PDB entry 7PI6 | X-ray diffraction, 2.60 A resolution | chains A and B

# Chain A
Protein: 65 kDa invariant surface glycoprotein
Organism: Trypanosoma brucei brucei (strain 927/4 GUTat10.1)
UniProt: Q587F5 (Q587F5_TRYB2); residues 24-385 here = UniProt positions 24-385
Chain sequence (400 residues; each row starts with the number of its first residue):
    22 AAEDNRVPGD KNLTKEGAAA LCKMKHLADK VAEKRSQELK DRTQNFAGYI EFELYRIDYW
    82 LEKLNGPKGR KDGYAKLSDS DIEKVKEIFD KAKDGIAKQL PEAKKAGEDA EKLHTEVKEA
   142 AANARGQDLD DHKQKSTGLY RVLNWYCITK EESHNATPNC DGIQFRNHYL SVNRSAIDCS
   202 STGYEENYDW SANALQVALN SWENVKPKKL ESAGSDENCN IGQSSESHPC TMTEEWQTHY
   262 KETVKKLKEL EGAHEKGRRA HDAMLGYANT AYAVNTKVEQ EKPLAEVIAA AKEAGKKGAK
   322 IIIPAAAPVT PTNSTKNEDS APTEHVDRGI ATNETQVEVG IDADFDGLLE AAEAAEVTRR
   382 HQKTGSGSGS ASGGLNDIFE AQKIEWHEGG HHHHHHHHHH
Disordered / not traced: 22-26, 87-93, 155-195, 230-250, 317-421
Differences from the reference sequence: expression tag (22-23, 386-421); conflict N33 (Lys in Q587F5), K55 (Glu in Q587F5), D111 (Asn in Q587F5), 25 further conflict positions vs the reference (Q587F5) not listed
Cystine bridges: C43-C200

# Chain B
Protein: Complement C3dg fragment
Organism: Homo sapiens
UniProt: P01024 (CO3_HUMAN); residues 996-1287 here = UniProt positions 996-1287
Chain sequence (293 residues; row label = number of the first residue in the row):
   995 GDAERLKHLI VTPSGAGEQN MIGMTPTVIA VHYLDETEQW EKFGLEKRQG ALELIKKGYT
  1055 QQLAFRQPSS AFAAFVKRAP STWLTAYVVK VFSLAVNLIA IDSQVLCGAV KWLILEKQKP
  1115 DGVFQEDAPV IHQEMIGGLR NNNEKDMALT AFVLISLQEA KDICEEQVNS LPGSITKAGD
  1175 FLEANYMNLQ RSYTVAIAGY ALAQMGRLKG PLLNKFLTTA KDKNRWEDPG KQLYNVEATS
  1235 YALLALLQLK DFDFVPPVVR WLNEQRYYGG GYGSTQATFM VFQALAQYQK DAP
Disordered / not traced: 995, 1286-1287
Differences from the reference sequence: expression tag (995); conflict A1010 (Cys in P01024)
Cystine bridges: C1101-C1158
Swiss-Prot annotation at these positions:
  - natural variant: R1042 (R1042L: In AHUS5), A1094 (A1094V: In AHUS5), D1115 (D1115N: In AHUS5), C1158 (C1158W: In AHUS5), Q1161 (Q1161K: In AHUS5)
  - mutagenesis: D1029 (D1029A: Minor effect on binding of C3d to CR2), E1030 (E1030A: Impaired binding of C3d to CR2), E1032 (E1032A: Impaired binding of C3d to CR2), E1035 (E1035A: No effect on binding of C3d to CR2), R1042 (R1042M: Impaired binding of C3d to CR2), I1108 to L1109 (Impaired binding of C3d to CR2; when associated with A-1163), E1110 (E1110A: No effect on binding of C3d to CR2), D1115 (D1115A: No effect on binding of C3d to CR2), D1121 (D1121A: No effect on binding of C3d to CR2), D1140 (D1140A: No effect on binding of C3d to CR2), E1153 (E1153A: Impaired binding of C3d to CR2), D1156 (D1156A: Impaired binding of C3d to CR2), 4 further mutagenesis entries in UniProt
From the paper describing this entry:
  - mutagenesis - L1046R, I1125N: unchanged binding to 65 kDa invariant surface glycoprotein (chain A)

# Chain A / chain B interface
Contacting residue pairs (31):
  R63(A) with R1201(B)
  N66(A) with T1170(B)
  Y70(A) with G1167(B); T1170(B), hydrogen bond; D1174(B), hydrogen bond
  F73(A) with L1109(B), hydrophobic; S1164(B); K1171(B)
  E74(A) with P1114(B); K1171(B), salt bridge
  R77(A) with I1108(B), hydrogen bond (side chain-backbone); L1109(B), hydrogen bond (side chain-backbone); Q1112(B), hydrogen bond (side chain-backbone)
  Y80(A) with L1109(B), hydrophobic; E1110(B), hydrogen bond
  W81(A) with L1109(B); E1110(B), hydrogen bond
  K84(A) with E1110(B), salt bridge
  Y209(A) with G1204(B); P1205(B)
  L286(A) with P1114(B), hydrophobic
  A289(A) with P1114(B)
  N290(A) with P1114(B)
  Y293(A) with E1110(B), hydrogen bond (side chain-backbone); K1111(B), hydrogen bond (side chain-backbone); Q1112(B); K1113(B); Q1119(B)
  N296(A) with E1110(B), hydrogen bond
  T297(A) with D1121(B)
  Q301(A) with D1121(B)
Other interface residues (no listed pair), chain A (20 interface residues in all): E59, Y76, E300
Other interface residues (no listed pair), chain B (19 interface residues in all): D1115, K1203
From the paper, about this interface:
  - hot spots on chain B (mutagenesis) - P1114R: abolished binding to 65 kDa invariant surface glycoprotein (chain A)
  - hot spots on chain B (mutagenesis) - E1110I: decreased binding to 65 kDa invariant surface glycoprotein (chain A)

# In short
20 residues of chain A and 19 residues of chain B are in contact; the contacts include 10 hydrogen bonds and 2
salt bridges. Polar contacts include E74(A)-K1171(B), K84(A)-E1110(B) and Y70(A)-T1170(B). The paper reports
that P1114R of chain B abolishes binding to 65 kDa invariant surface glycoprotein (chain A); E1110I of chain B
reduces binding to 65 kDa invariant surface glycoprotein (chain A); 4 substitutions were tested in all.
Chain A is 65 kDa invariant surface glycoprotein (Trypanosoma brucei brucei (strain 927/4 GUTat10.1)) and
chain B is Complement C3dg fragment (Homo sapiens); the structure, Trypanosoma brucei ISG65 bound to human
complement C3d, was determined by X-ray diffraction.
